Entry 8DHW (X-ray diffraction, 1.75 A resolution); this record covers chains A and B.

# Chain A (and B)
Name: Glycosyl hydrolase family 2, TIM barrel domain protein
Source organism: Treponema lecithinolyticum
Notes: EC 3.2.1.31; chain B of this document is another copy of the same molecule, construct and numbering; everything in this record applies to it too
Reference sequence: U2KI81 (U2KI81_TRELE); residues 28-624 here correspond to UniProt positions 1-597 (UniProt number = residue number - 27)
Sequence (631 residues; row label = number of the first residue in the row; numbers below 1 keep their minus sign (Met-6 is residue -6)):
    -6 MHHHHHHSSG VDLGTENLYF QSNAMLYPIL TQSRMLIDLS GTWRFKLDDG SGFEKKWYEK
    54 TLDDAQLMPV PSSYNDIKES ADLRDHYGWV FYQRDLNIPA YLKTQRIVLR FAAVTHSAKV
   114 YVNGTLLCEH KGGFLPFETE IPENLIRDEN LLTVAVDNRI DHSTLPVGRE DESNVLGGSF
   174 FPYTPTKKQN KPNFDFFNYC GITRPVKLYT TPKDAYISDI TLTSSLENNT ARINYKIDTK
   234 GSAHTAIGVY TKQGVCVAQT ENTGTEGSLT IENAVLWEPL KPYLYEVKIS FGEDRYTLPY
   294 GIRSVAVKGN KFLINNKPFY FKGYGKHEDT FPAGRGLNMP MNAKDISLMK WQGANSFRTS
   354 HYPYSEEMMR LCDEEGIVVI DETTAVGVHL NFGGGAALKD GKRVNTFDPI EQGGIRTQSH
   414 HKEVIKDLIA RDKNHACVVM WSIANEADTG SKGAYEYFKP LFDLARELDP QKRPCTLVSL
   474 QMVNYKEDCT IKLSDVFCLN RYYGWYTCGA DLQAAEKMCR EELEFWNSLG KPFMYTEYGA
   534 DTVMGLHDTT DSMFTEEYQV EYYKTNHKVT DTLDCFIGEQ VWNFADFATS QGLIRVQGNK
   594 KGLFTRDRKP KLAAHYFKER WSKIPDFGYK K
Unresolved in the structure: -6 to 15, 166-173, 386-395, 624 (chain B: -6 to 16, 166-173, 386-396)
Sequence notes: initiating methionine (-6); expression tag (-5 to 27)
Ligand contacts: E0V (4-(4-beta-D-glucopyranuronosylpiperazin-1-yl)-2,7-bis(methylamino)pyrido[3',2':4,5]thieno[3,2-d]pyrimidine): Phe174, Asp188, His354, Phe385, Asn438, Glu439, Leu473, Asn493, Tyr495, Tyr499, Glu530, Trp575, Phe580, Leu586, Ile587, Arg588, Asn592, Lys594
Reported in the primary citation:
  - binding site for E0V: Phe385

# Chain A / chain B interface
Residue-residue contacts - 78 pairs, chain A then chain B:
  Leu23(A) - Ile30(B)  hydrophobic
  Leu23(A) - Leu32(B)  hydrophobic
  Leu23(A) - Asn90(B)
  Thr24(A) - Asn90(B)
  Thr24(A) - Ile91(B)
  Thr24(A) - Pro92(B)
  Gln25(A) - Asn90(B)
  Gln25(A) - Ile91(B)
  Gln25(A) - Pro92(B)
  Gln25(A) - Ala93(B)
  Gln25(A) - Asp141(B)  hydrogen bond (side chain-backbone)
  Gln25(A) - Glu142(B)
  Arg27(A) - Pro92(B)
  Met28(A) - Met28(B)  hydrophobic
  Met28(A) - Pro92(B)  hydrophobic
  Met28(A) - Tyr94(B)  hydrophobic
  Leu29(A) - Ile30(B)
  Ile30(A) - Leu23(B)  hydrophobic
  Ile30(A) - Met28(B)  hydrophobic
  Ile30(A) - Leu29(B)
  Thr35(A) - Met332(B)
  Leu60(A) - Glu367(B)
  Leu60(A) - Glu368(B)
  Pro62(A) - Ala336(B)
  Asp69(A) - Lys337(B)  hydrogen bond (backbone-side chain)
  Ile70(A) - Ala336(B)  hydrophobic
  Ile70(A) - Lys337(B)  hydrogen bond (backbone-side chain)
  Ile70(A) - Ser340(B)  hydrogen bond (backbone-side chain)
  Lys71(A) - Lys337(B)  hydrogen bond (backbone-side chain)
  Lys71(A) - Ser340(B)
  Glu72(A) - Lys337(B)  salt bridge
  Glu72(A) - Ser340(B)  hydrogen bond
  Glu72(A) - Leu341(B)
  Glu72(A) - Trp344(B)
  Asn90(A) - Leu23(B)
  Asn90(A) - Thr24(B)  hydrogen bond (backbone-backbone)
  Asn90(A) - Gln25(B)
  Ile91(A) - Thr24(B)
  Ile91(A) - Gln25(B)
  Pro92(A) - Thr24(B)
  Pro92(A) - Gln25(B)
  Pro92(A) - Met28(B)
  Leu95(A) - Met28(B)  hydrophobic
  Gln98(A) - Tyr94(B)
  Asp141(A) - Gln25(B)  hydrogen bond (backbone-side chain)
  Asp141(A) - Arg288(B)  salt bridge
  Glu142(A) - Gln25(B)
  Glu142(A) - Lys281(B)  salt bridge
  Thr203(A) - Tyr94(B)
  Lys245(A) - Thr54(B)
  Lys281(A) - Glu142(B)  salt bridge
  Phe324(A) - Lys337(B)
  Phe324(A) - Asp600(B)
  Phe324(A) - Arg601(B)
  Pro325(A) - Pro333(B)
  Pro325(A) - Met334(B)
  Pro325(A) - Lys337(B)
  Met332(A) - Thr35(B)
  Pro333(A) - Pro325(B)
  Pro333(A) - Ala326(B)  hydrophobic
  Met334(A) - Pro325(B)
  Ala336(A) - Pro62(B)
  Ala336(A) - Ile70(B)  hydrophobic
  Lys337(A) - Asp69(B)  hydrogen bond (side chain-backbone)
  Lys337(A) - Ile70(B)  hydrogen bond (side chain-backbone)
  Lys337(A) - Lys71(B)  hydrogen bond (side chain-backbone)
  Lys337(A) - Glu72(B)  salt bridge
  Lys337(A) - Phe324(B)
  Lys337(A) - Pro325(B)
  Ser340(A) - Ile70(B)
  Ser340(A) - Lys71(B)
  Ser340(A) - Glu72(B)  hydrogen bond
  Leu341(A) - Glu72(B)
  Trp344(A) - Glu72(B)
  Glu367(A) - Leu60(B)
  Glu368(A) - Leu60(B)
  Asp600(A) - Phe324(B)
  Arg601(A) - Phe324(B)
Interface residues without a listed pair, chain A (52 interface residues in all): Ser26, Asp31, Leu32, Gly34, Pro64, Arg87, Asp88, Leu89, Ala93, Gln246, Ala326, Leu364, Gln590, Lys602
Interface residues without a listed pair, chain B (51 interface residues in all): Ser26, Arg27, Asp31, Gly34, Pro64, Arg87, Leu89, Leu95, Glu279, Leu364, Gln590, Lys602

# Summary
52 residues of chain A face 51 of chain B across their interface, with 12 hydrogen bonds and 5 salt bridges.
Among the polar pairs are Glu72(A)-Lys337(B), Asp141(A)-Arg288(B) and Glu142(A)-Lys281(B). Ligands of chain A:
compound E0V. The paper reports a binding site for E0V at Phe385(A).
Chain A and chain B are both Glycosyl hydrolase family 2, TIM barrel domain protein (Treponema
lecithinolyticum); the structure, Treponema lecithinolyticum beta-glucuronidase in complex with a
UNC4917-glucuronide conjugate, was determined by X-ray diffraction, deposited together with 8E72, 8DHE, 8DHL
and 8DHV.
